PDB entry 5QZF | X-ray diffraction, 1.68 A resolution | chains A and B

[Chain A]
Protein: Pre-mRNA-splicing factor 8
From: Saccharomyces cerevisiae (strain ATCC 204508 / S288c)
Notes: fragment: yPrp8 RNaseH
UniProtKB: P33334 (PRP8_YEAST); residues 1836-2090 here = UniProt positions 1836-2090
Chain sequence (258 residues; row label = number of the first residue in the row):
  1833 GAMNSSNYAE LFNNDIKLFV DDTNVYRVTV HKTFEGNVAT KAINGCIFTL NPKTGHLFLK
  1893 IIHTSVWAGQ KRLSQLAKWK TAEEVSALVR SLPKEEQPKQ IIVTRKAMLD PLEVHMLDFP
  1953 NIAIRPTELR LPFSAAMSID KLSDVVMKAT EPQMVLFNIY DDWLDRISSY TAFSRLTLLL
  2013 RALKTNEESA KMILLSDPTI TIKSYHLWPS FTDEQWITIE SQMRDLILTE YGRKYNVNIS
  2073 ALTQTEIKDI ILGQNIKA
Disordered / not traced: 2070-2090
Differences from the reference sequence: expression tag (1833-1835)
Curated features (UniProtKB/Swiss-Prot):
  - mutagenesis: Asp1853 (D1853A: Alters protein folding. Severely impaired growth. Strongly reduced growth at 35 degrees Celsius; when associated with A-1854; D1853N: Reduced growth at 30 degrees Celsius ...), Asp1854 (D1854A: Reduced growth at 30 degrees Celsius. Strongly reduced growth at 16 degrees Celsius. Strongly reduced growth at 35 degrees Celsius; when associated with A-1853 ...), Thr1855 (T1855A: Reduced growth at 30 degrees Celsius. Strongly reduced growth at 16 degrees Celsius), Thr1936 (T1936A: Reduced growth at 30 degrees Celsius. Strongly reduced growth at 16 degrees Celsius), Arg1937 (R1937K: Severely impaired growth. Reduced growth at 30 degrees Celsius. Strongly reduced growth at 16 degrees Celsius)

[Chain B]
Protein: A1 cistron-splicing factor AAR2
From: Saccharomyces cerevisiae (strain ATCC 204508 / S288c)
Notes: fragment: GAMA - Aar2(1-152) - SSSSS - Aar2(171-317); engineered mutation(s): L153_D170delinsSSSSS
UniProtKB: P32357 (AAR2_YEAST); numbering as in UniProt; present here: 1-152, 171-317
Chain sequence (308 residues; row label = number of the first residue in the row; note: 13 numbers in that range are skipped by the numbering (no residue carries them; nothing is unmodelled there); numbers below 1 keep their minus sign (Gly-3 is residue -3)):
    -3 GAMAMNTVPF TSAPIEVTIG IDQYSFNVKE NQPFHGIKDI PIGHVHVIHF QHADNSSMRY
    57 GYWFDCRMGN FYIQYDPKDG LYKMMEERDG AKFENIVHNF KERQMMVSYP KIDEDDTWYN
   117 LTEFVQMDKI RKIVRKDENQ FSYVDSSMTT VQENEL
   166 SSSSSDPAHS LNYTVINFKS REAIRPGHEM EDFLDKSYYL NTVMLQGIFK NSSNYFGELQ
   226 FAFLNAMFFG NYGSSLQWHA MIELICSSAT VPKHMLDKLD EILYYQIKTL PEQYSDILLN
   286 ERVWNICLYS SFQKNSLHNT EKIMENKYPE LL
Disordered / not traced: -3 to 0, 166-169
Differences from the reference sequence: expression tag (-3 to 0); linker (166-170)
Curated features (UniProtKB/Swiss-Prot):
  - region: Leu261 to Ile282 (Leucine-zipper)
  - modified residue: Ser253 (Phosphoserine), Thr274 (Phosphothreonine)
  - mutagenesis: Ser253 (S253A: No effect on interaction with PRP8; S253D/E: Disrupts interaction with PRP8)

[Chain A / chain B interface]
Residue-residue contacts (17):
  Gln1907(A) - Met195(B)
  Gln1907(A) - Leu199(B)
  Leu1908(A) - Met195(B)  hydrophobic
  Trp1911(A) - Glu194(B)
  Trp1911(A) - Met195(B)  hydrophobic
  Trp1911(A) - Phe198(B)  hydrophobic
  Asp1942(A) - Lys184(B)  salt bridge
  Glu1945(A) - Lys184(B)  salt bridge
  Val1946(A) - Ile189(B)  hydrophobic
  Val1946(A) - Glu194(B)
  Val1946(A) - Phe198(B)  hydrophobic
  His1947(A) - Glu194(B)  salt bridge
  Leu1949(A) - Lys184(B)
  Leu1949(A) - Ser185(B)
  Leu1949(A) - Arg186(B)
  Leu1949(A) - Ile189(B)  hydrophobic
  Asp1950(A) - Arg186(B)  salt bridge

[Summary]
9 residues of chain A face 8 of chain B across their interface, with 4 salt bridges. Among the polar pairs are
Asp1942(A)-Lys184(B), Glu1945(A)-Lys184(B) and His1947(A)-Glu194(B). From UniProt: 5 mutagenesis sites on
chain A; one mutagenesis site on chain B.
Chain A is Pre-mRNA-splicing factor 8 and chain B is A1 cistron-splicing factor AAR2, both from Saccharomyces
cerevisiae (strain ATCC 204508 / S288c); the structure, PanDDA analysis group deposition -- Auto-refined data
of Aar2/RNaseH for ground state model 30, was determined by X-ray diffraction, deposited together with 5QY1,
5QY2, 5QY3, 5QY4, 5QY5, 5QY6 and 128 further entries.
